7JZX - chains D and M of the 11 polymer chains in the assembly; structure by electron microscopy, 3.40 A resolution.

== Chain D ==
Name: CRISPR type I-F/YPEST-associated protein Csy3
Source organism: Pseudomonas aeruginosa
Reference sequence: A0A444M080 (A0A444M080_PSEAI); residues 20-361 here correspond to UniProt positions 1-342 (UniProt number = residue number - 19)
Sequence (342 residues; numbered 20 to 361; the number before each row is that of its first residue):
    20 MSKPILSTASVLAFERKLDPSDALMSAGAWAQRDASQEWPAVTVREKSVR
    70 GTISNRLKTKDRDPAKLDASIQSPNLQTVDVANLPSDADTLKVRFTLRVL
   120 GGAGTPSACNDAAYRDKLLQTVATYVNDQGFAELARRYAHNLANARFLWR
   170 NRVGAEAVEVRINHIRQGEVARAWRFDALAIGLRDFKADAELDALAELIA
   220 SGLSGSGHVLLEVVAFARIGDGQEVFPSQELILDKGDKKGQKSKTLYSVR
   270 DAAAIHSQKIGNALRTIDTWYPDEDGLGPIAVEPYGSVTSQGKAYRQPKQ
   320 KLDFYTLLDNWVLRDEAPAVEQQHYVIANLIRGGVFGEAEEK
Disordered / not traced: 20-23, 69-95, 251-260, 359-361

== Chain M ==
Molecule: 61-nt RNA strand
Source organism: Pseudomonas aeruginosa
Sequence (61 nucleotides; each row starts with the number of its first residue):
     1 CUAAGAAAUUCACGGCGGGCUUGAUGUCCGCGUCUACCUGAUUCACUGCC
    51 GUAUAGGCAGC
Sequence notes: conflict A41 (G1458 in 313291946), A53 (G1446 in 313291946)

== Chain D / chain M interface ==
Contacting residue pairs (32; chain D residue first):
  Ala-32(D) / U35(M)  sugar contact
  Phe-33(D) / U35(M)  hydrogen bond to the sugar
  Phe-33(D) / A36(M)  sugar contact
  Glu-34(D) / U35(M)  phosphate contact
  Glu-34(D) / A36(M)  phosphate contact
  Arg-35(D) / A36(M)  hydrogen bond to the phosphate
  Arg-35(D) / C37(M)  salt bridge to the phosphate
  Lys-66(D) / C44(M)  base contact
  Val-68(D) / C44(M)  sugar contact
  Val-98(D) / C44(M)  phosphate contact
  Val-100(D) / C44(M)  base contact
  Trp-168(D) / C38(M)  base contact
  Arg-169(D) / U43(M)  salt bridge to the phosphate
  Ser-247(D) / U39(M)  phosphate contact
  Gln-248(D) / U39(M)  sugar contact
  Gln-248(D) / G40(M)  hydrogen bond to the base
  Glu-249(D) / U39(M)  base contact
  Leu-250(D) / U39(M)  base contact
  Lys-263(D) / C44(M)  salt bridge to the phosphate
  His-275(D) / U39(M)  salt bridge to the phosphate
  Gln-277(D) / C37(M)  sugar contact
  Gln-277(D) / U39(M)  hydrogen bond to the phosphate
  Lys-278(D) / C38(M)  base contact
  Lys-278(D) / G40(M)  salt bridge to the phosphate
  Asn-281(D) / C38(M)  hydrogen bond to the phosphate
  Arg-284(D) / C38(M)  salt bridge to the phosphate
  Glu-302(D) / C38(M)  phosphate contact
  Arg-351(D) / A36(M)  hydrogen bond to the sugar
  Gly-352(D) / A36(M)  sugar contact
  Gly-353(D) / U35(M)  hydrogen bond to the sugar
  Gly-353(D) / A36(M)  hydrogen bond to the sugar
  Val-354(D) / U35(M)  base contact
Also at the interface, not in a pair above, chain D (26 interface residues in all): Ser-126

== Overview ==
The interface between chain D and chain M involves 26 residues on one side and 8 on the other, with 8 hydrogen
bonds and 6 salt bridges. Polar pairs include Gln-248(D)/G40(M), Phe-33(D)/U35(M) and Arg-351(D)/A36(M).
Here chain D is CRISPR type I-F/YPEST-associated protein Csy3 and chain M is a 61-nt RNA strand, both from
Pseudomonas aeruginosa. Entry 7JZX (Cryo-EM structure of CRISPR-Cas surveillance complex with AcrIF7) was
determined by electron microscopy together with 7JZW and 7JZZ from the same study.
